Entry 6LY9 (electron microscopy, 3.93 A resolution); this record covers chains N and X of the 16 polymer chains in the assembly.

== Chain N ==
Protein: V-type ATP synthase subunit I
From: Thermus thermophilus HB8
Reference sequence: Q5SIT6 (Q5SIT6_THET8); numbering as in UniProt (aligned over 1-652)
Sequence (652 residues; numbered 1 to 652; the number before each row is that of its first residue):
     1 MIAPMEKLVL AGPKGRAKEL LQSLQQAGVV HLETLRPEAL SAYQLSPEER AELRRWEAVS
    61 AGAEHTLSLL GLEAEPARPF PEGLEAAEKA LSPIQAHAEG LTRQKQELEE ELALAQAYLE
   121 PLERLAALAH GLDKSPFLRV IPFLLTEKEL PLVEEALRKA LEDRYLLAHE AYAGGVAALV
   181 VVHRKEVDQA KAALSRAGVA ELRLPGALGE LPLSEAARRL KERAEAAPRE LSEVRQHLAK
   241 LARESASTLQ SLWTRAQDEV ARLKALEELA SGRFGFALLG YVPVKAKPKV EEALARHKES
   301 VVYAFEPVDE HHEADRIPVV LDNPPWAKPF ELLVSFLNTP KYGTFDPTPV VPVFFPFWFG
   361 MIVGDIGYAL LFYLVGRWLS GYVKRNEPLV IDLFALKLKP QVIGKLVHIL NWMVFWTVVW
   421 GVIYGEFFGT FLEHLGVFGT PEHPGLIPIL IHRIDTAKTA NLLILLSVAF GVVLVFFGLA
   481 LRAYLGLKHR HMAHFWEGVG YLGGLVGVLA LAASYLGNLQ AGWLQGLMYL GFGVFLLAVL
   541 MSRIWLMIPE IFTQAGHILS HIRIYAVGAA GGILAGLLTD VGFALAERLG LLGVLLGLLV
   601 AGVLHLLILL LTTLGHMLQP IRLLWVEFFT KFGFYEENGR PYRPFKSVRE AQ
Disordered / not traced: 1-3
What the authors report for this chain:
  - conformationally variable residues (helix shift): Leu119, Ala246

== Chain X ==
Protein: V-type ATP synthase, subunit K
From: Thermus thermophilus HB8
Reference sequence: Q5SIT7 (Q5SIT7_THET8); residues -18 to 80 here correspond to UniProt positions 1-99 (UniProt number = residue number + 19)
Sequence (99 residues; each row starts with the number of its first residue; numbers below 1 keep their minus sign (Met-18 is residue -18)):
   -18 MKKLLVTVLL AVFGALAFAA EEAAASGGLD RGLIAVGMGL AVGLAALGTG VAQARIGAAG
    42 VGAIAEDRSN FGTALIFLLL PETLVIFGLL IAFILNGRL
Disordered / not traced: -18 to 7

== Interface between chain N and chain X ==
Residue-residue contacts - 6 pairs, chain N then chain X:
  Leu574(N) - Phe68(X)  hydrophobic
  Leu574(N) - Leu71(X)  hydrophobic
  Leu577(N) - Leu71(X)  hydrophobic
  Leu577(N) - Ile75(X)  hydrophobic
  Ile608(N) - Ile67(X)  hydrophobic
  Leu611(N) - Thr64(X)
Interface residues without a listed pair, chain X (6 interface residues in all): Leu61

== Overview ==
4 residues of chain N and 6 residues of chain X are in contact. The paper reports conformational variability
at Leu119(N) and Ala246(N).
Here chain N is V-type ATP synthase subunit I and chain X is V-type ATP synthase, subunit K, both from Thermus
thermophilus HB8. Entry 6LY9 (The membrane-embedded Vo domain of V/A-ATPase from Thermus thermophilus) was
determined by electron microscopy together with 6LY8 from the same study.
